PDB entry 9JCA | X-ray diffraction, 3.33 A resolution | chain A

== Chain A ==
Molecule: Lipase
Source organism: Ustilago trichophora
Notes: EC 3.1.1.3
UniProtKB: A0A5C3EAQ1 (A0A5C3EAQ1_9BASI); residue numbers follow UniProt; this construct covers 21-458
Chain sequence (446 residues; numbered 13 to 458; the number before each row is that of its first residue):
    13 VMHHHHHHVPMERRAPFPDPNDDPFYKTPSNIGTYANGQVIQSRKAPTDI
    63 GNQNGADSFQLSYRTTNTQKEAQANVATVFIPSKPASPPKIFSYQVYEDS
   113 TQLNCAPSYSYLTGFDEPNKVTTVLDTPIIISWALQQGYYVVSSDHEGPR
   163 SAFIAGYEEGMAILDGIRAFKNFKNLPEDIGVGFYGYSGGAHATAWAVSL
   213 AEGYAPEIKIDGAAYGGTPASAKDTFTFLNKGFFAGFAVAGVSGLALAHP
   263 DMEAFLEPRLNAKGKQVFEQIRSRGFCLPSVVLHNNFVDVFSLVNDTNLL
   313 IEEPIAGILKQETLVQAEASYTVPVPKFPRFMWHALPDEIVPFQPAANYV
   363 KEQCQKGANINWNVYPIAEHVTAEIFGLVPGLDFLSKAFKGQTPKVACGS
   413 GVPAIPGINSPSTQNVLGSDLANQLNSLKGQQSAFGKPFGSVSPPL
Not modelled in the structure: 13-23
Disulfide bonds: Cys117-Cys289, Cys366-Cys410
Covalent attachments: N-acetylglucosamine (NAG) linked to Asn307
Sequence notes: expression tag (13-20)

== In short ==
Covalently linked N-acetylglucosamine: at Asn307.
Chain A is Lipase (Ustilago trichophora); the structure, CalA-like lipase from Ustilago trichophora, was
determined by X-ray diffraction together with 9JC9 and 9JCB from the same study.
